PDB entry 6QL7 | X-ray diffraction, 4.60 A resolution (low resolution: residue-level contacts below are approximate; hydrogen-bond / salt-bridge calls are withheld) | chains F and L of the 18 polymer chains in the assembly

== Chain F ==
Molecule: Fatty acid synthase subunit alpha
From: Saccharomyces cerevisiae (strain ATCC 204508 / S288c)
Notes: EC 2.3.1.86, 1.1.1.100, 2.3.1.41
UniProtKB: P19097 (FAS2_YEAST); residue numbers follow UniProt; this construct covers 1-1887
Sequence (1887 residues; numbered 1 to 1887; the number before each row is that of its first residue):
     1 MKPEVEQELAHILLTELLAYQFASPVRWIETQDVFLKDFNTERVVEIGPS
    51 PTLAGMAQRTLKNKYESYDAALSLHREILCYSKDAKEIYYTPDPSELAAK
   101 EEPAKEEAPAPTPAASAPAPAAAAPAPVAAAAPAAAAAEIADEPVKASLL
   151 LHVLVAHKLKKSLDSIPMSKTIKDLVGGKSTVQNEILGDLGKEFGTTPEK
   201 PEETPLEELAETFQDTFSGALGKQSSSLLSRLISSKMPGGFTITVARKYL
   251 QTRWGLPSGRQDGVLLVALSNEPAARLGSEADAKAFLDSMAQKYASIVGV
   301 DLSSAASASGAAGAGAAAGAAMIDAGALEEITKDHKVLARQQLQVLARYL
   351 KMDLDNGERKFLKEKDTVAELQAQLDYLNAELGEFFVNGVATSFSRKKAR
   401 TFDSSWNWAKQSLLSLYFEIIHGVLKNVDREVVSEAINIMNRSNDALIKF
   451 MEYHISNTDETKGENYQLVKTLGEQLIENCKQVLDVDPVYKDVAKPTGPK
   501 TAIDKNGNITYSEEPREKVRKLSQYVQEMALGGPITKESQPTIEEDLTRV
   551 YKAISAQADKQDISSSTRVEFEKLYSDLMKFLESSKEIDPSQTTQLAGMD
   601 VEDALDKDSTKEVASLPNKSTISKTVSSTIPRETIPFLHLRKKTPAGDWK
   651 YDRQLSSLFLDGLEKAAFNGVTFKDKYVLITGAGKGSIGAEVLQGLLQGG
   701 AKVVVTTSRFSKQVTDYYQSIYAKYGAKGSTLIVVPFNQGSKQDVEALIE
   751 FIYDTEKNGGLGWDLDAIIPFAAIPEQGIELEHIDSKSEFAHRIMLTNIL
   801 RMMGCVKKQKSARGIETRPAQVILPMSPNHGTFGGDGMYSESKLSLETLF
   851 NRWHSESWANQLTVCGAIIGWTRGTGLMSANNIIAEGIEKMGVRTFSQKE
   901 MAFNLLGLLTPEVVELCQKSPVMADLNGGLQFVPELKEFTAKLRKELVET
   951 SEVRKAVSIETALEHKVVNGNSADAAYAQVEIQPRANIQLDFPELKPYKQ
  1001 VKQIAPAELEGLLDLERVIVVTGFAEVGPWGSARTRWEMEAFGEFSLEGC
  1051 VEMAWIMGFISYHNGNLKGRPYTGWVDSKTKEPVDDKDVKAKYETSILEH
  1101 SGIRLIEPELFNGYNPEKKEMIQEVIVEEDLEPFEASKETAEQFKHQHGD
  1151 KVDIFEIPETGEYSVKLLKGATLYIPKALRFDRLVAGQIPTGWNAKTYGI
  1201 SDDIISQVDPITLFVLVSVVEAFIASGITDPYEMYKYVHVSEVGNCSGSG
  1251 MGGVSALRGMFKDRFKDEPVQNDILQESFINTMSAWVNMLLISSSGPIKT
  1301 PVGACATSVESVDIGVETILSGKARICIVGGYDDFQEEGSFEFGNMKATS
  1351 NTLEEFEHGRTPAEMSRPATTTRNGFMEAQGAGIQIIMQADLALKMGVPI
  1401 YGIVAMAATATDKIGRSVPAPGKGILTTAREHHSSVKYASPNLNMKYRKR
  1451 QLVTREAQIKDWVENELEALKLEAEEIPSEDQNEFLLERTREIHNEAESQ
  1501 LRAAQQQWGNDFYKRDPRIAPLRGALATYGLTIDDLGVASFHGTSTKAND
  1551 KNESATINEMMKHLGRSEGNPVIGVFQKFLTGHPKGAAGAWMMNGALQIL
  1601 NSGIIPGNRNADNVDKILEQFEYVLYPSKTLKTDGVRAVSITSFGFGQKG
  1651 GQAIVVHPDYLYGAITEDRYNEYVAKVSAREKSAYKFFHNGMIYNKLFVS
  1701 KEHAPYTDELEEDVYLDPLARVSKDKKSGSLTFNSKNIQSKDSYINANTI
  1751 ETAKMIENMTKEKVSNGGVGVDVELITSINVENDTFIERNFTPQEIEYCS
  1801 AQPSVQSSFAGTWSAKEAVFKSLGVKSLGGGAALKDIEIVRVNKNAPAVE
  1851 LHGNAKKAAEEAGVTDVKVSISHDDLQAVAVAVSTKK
Not modelled in the structure: 96-139, 303-327, 542-598, 1887
UniProt features mapped onto this chain:
  - active site (For beta-ketoacyl synthase activity): Cys1305, His1542, His1583
  - binding site (acetyl-CoA): Asp1772 to Glu1774, Tyr1798, Ser1808, Glu1817 to Ser1827, Arg1841 to Lys1844, Ile1871 to His1873
  - binding site (Mg(2+)): Asp1772, Val1773, Glu1774, Ser1872, His1873
  - modified residue: Ser50 (Phosphoserine), Ser180 (O-(pantetheine 4'-phosphoryl)serine), Ser523 (Phosphoserine), Ser958 (Phosphoserine), Ser1440 (Phosphoserine)
  - cross-link: Lys37 (Glycyl lysine isopeptide (Lys-Gly) (interchain with G-Cter in ubiquitin))
  - mutagenesis: Gly1250 (G1250S: Cerulenin-resistance), Val1769 (V1769D: Does not affect oligomerization; when associated with S-1771 and L-1773 or S-1771; L-1773; S-1879 and E-1881), Gly1770 (G1770D: Loss of transferase activity), Val1771 (V1771S: Does not affect oligomerization but lacks transferase activity; when associated with D-1769 and L-1773 or D-1769; L-1773; S-1879 and E-1881), Asp1772 (D1772S: Loss of transferase activity; when associated with S-1774), Val1773 (V1773L: Does not affect oligomerization but lacks transferase activity; when associated with D-1769 and S-1771 or D-1769; S-1771; S-1879 and E-1881), Glu1774 (E1774S: Loss of transferase activity; when associated with S-1772), Arg1841 (R1841A: Loss off transferase activity), Val1879 (V1879S: Does not affect oligomerization but lacks transferase activity; when associated with D-1769; S-1771; L-1773 and E-1881), Val1881 (V1881E: Does not affect oligomerization but lacks transferase activity; when associated with D-1769; S-1771; L-1773 and S-1879)

== Chain L ==
Molecule: Fatty acid synthase subunit beta
From: Saccharomyces cerevisiae (strain ATCC 204508 / S288c)
Notes: EC 2.3.1.86, 4.2.1.59, 1.3.1.9, 2.3.1.38, 2.3.1.39, 3.1.2.14
UniProtKB: P07149 (FAS1_YEAST); residues 1-2051 here = UniProt positions 1-2051
Sequence (2051 residues; row label = number of the first residue in the row):
     1 MDAYSTRPLTLSHGSLEHVLLVPTASFFIASQLQEQFNKILPEPTEGFAA
    51 DDEPTTPAELVGKFLGYVSSLVEPSKVGQFDQVLNLCLTEFENCYLEGND
   101 IHALAAKLLQENDTTLVKTKELIKNYITARIMAKRPFDKKSNSALFRAVG
   151 EGNAQLVAIFGGQGNTDDYFEELRDLYQTYHVLVGDLIKFSAETLSELIR
   201 TTLDAEKVFTQGLNILEWLENPSNTPDKDYLLSIPISCPLIGVIQLAHYV
   251 VTAKLLGFTPGELRSYLKGATGHSQGLVTAVAIAETDSWESFFVSVRKAI
   301 TVLFFIGVRCYEAYPNTSLPPSILEDSLENNEGVPSPMLSISNLTQEQVQ
   351 DYVNKTNSHLPAGKQVEISLVNGAKNLVVSGPPQSLYGLNLTLRKAKAPS
   401 GLDQSRIPFSERKLKFSNRFLPVASPFHSHLLVPASDLINKDLVKNNVSF
   451 NAKDIQIPVYDTFDGSDLRVLSGSISERIVDCIIRLPVKWETTTQFKATH
   501 ILDFGPGGASGLGVLTHRNKDGTGVRVIVAGTLDINPDDDYGFKQEIFDV
   551 TSNGLKKNPNWLEEYHPKLIKNKSGKIFVETKFSKLIGRPPLLVPGMTPC
   601 TVSPDFVAATTNAGYTIELAGGGYFSAAGMTAAIDSVVSQIEKGSTFGIN
   651 LIYVNPFMLQWGIPLIKELRSKGYPIQFLTIGAGVPSLEVASEYIETLGL
   701 KYLGLKPGSIDAISQVINIAKAHPNFPIALQWTGGRGGGHHSFEDAHTPM
   751 LQMYSKIRRHPNIMLIFGSGFGSADDTYPYLTGEWSTKFDYPPMPFDGFL
   801 FGSRVMIAKEVKTSPDAKKCIAACTGVPDDKWEQTYKKPTGGIVTVRSEM
   851 GEPIHKIATRGVMLWKEFDETIFNLPKNKLVPTLEAKRDYIISRLNADFQ
   901 KPWFATVNGQARDLATMTYEEVAKRLVELMFIRSTNSWFDVTWRTFTGDF
   951 LRRVEERFTKSKTLSLIQSYSLLDKPDEAIEKVFNAYPAAREQFLNAQDI
  1001 DHFLSMCQNPMQKPVPFVPVLDRRFEIFFKKDSLWQSEHLEAVVDQDVQR
  1051 TCILHGPVAAQFTKVIDEPIKSIMDGIHDGHIKKLLHQYYGDDESKIPAV
  1101 EYFGGESPVDVQSQVDSSSVSEDSAVFKATSSTDEESWFKALAGSEINWR
  1151 HASFLCSFITQDKMFVSNPIRKVFKPSQGMVVEISNGNTSSKTVVTLSEP
  1201 VQGELKPTVILKLLKENIIQMEMIENRTMDGKPVSLPLLYNFNPDNGFAP
  1251 ISEVMEDRNQRIKEMYWKLWIDEPFNLDFDPRDVIKGKDFEITAKEVYDF
  1301 THAVGNNCEDFVSRPDRTMLAPMDFAIVVGWRAIIKAIFPNTVDGDLLKL
  1351 VHLSNGYKMIPGAKPLQVGDVVSTTAVIESVVNQPTGKIVDVVGTLSRNG
  1401 KPVMEVTSSFFYRGNYTDFENTFQKTVEPVYQMHIKTSKDIAVLRSKEWF
  1451 QLDDEDFDLLNKTLTFETETEVTFKNANIFSSVKCFGPIKVELPTKETVE
  1501 IGIVDYEAGASHGNPVVDFLKRNGSTLEQKVNLENPIPIAVLDSYTPSTN
  1551 EPYARVSGDLNPIHVSRHFASYANLPGTITHGMFSSASVRALIENWAADS
  1601 VSSRVRGYTCQFVDMVLPNTALKTSIQHVGMINGRKLIKFETRNEDDVVV
  1651 LTGEAEIEQPVTTFVFTGQGSQEQGMGMDLYKTSKAAQDVWNRADNHFKD
  1701 TYGFSILDIVINNPVNLTIHFGGEKGKRIRENYSAMIFETIVDGKLKTEK
  1751 IFKEINEHSTSYTFRSEKGLLSATQFTQPALTLMEKAAFEDLKSKGLIPA
  1801 DATFAGHSLGEYAALASLADVMSIESLVEVVFYRGMTMQVAVPRDELGRS
  1851 NYGMIAINPGRVAASFSQEALQYVVERVGKRTGWLVEIVNYNVENQQYVA
  1901 AGDLRALDTVTNVLNFIKLQKIDIIELQKSLSLEEVEGHLFEIIDEASKK
  1951 SAVKPRPLKLERGFACIPLVGISVPFHSTYLMNGVKPFKSFLKKNIIKEN
  2001 VKVARLAGKYIPNLTAKPFQVTKEYFQDVYDLTGSEPIKEIIDNWEKYEQ
  2051 S
Not modelled in the structure: 1-4, 1111-1120, 2051
UniProt features mapped onto this chain:
  - active site: Ser274 (For acetyltransferase activity), Ser1808 (For malonyltransferase activity)
  - modified residue: Met1 (N-acetylmethionine), Thr733 (Phosphothreonine), Ser1121 (Phosphoserine)
  - cross-link: Lys1364 (Glycyl lysine isopeptide (Lys-Gly) (interchain with G-Cter in ubiquitin))

== Chain F / chain L interface ==
Residue-residue contacts (54; chain F residue first):
  Phe22(F) - His1977(L)
  Ala23(F) - His1977(L)
  Ala23(F) - Ser1978(L)
  Ala23(F) - Leu1981(L)
  Ala23(F) - Met1982(L)
  Ser24(F) - His1977(L)
  Pro25(F) - Ile1888(L)
  Pro25(F) - Val1889(L)
  Pro25(F) - His1977(L)
  Pro25(F) - Asn2013(L)
  Val26(F) - Val1889(L)
  Val26(F) - Asn1890(L)
  Val26(F) - Tyr1891(L)
  Arg27(F) - Tyr1891(L)
  Arg27(F) - Asn2013(L)
  Arg27(F) - Ala2016(L)
  Trp28(F) - Tyr1891(L)
  Trp28(F) - Asn1892(L)
  Ile29(F) - Tyr1891(L)
  Ile29(F) - Asn1892(L)
  Glu30(F) - Ala2016(L)
  Thr31(F) - Ala2016(L)
  Glu42(F) - Val1661(L)
  Arg43(F) - Val1661(L)
  Arg43(F) - Thr1662(L)
  Arg43(F) - Thr1663(L)
  Val44(F) - Thr1663(L)
  Val45(F) - Thr1663(L)
  Val45(F) - Phe1664(L)
  Val45(F) - Val1665(L)
  Glu46(F) - Val1665(L)
  Ile47(F) - Val1665(L)
  Ile47(F) - Phe1666(L)
  Ile47(F) - Thr1667(L)
  Gly48(F) - Thr1667(L)
  Ser50(F) - Ser1671(L)
  Val967(F) - His1512(L)
  Val967(F) - Gly1513(L)
  Val968(F) - Ser1511(L)
  Val968(F) - His1512(L)
  Gly970(F) - His1512(L)
  Val980(F) - Leu964(L)
  Val980(F) - Ser965(L)
  Ile982(F) - Thr963(L)
  Gln983(F) - Glu956(L)
  Pro984(F) - Glu956(L)
  Pro984(F) - Thr959(L)
  Pro984(F) - Lys960(L)
  Pro984(F) - Ser961(L)
  Arg985(F) - Glu956(L)
  Arg985(F) - Arg957(L)
  Asn987(F) - Arg957(L)
  Lys1682(F) - Phe994(L)
  Asn1690(F) - Ala997(L)
Other interface residues (no listed pair), chain F (46 interface residues in all): Met1, Lys2, Pro3, Val5, His11, Leu17, Ala19, Gln21, Asn40, Thr41, Pro49, Val953, Glu964, Asn969, Glu981, Thr1073, His1689
Other interface residues (no listed pair), chain L (46 interface residues in all): Lys962, His1002, Lys1439, Thr1495, Pro1515, Pro1660, Phe1976, Thr1979, Val1985, Lys1989, Lys1998, Leu2014, Lys2047, Tyr2048

== Summary ==
The chain F/chain L interface involves 46 residues from each chain. Curated annotation (UniProt) lists 3
active-site residues, 23 acetyl-CoA-binding residues, 5 Mg2+-binding residues and 10 mutagenesis sites on
chain F.
Here chain F is Fatty acid synthase subunit alpha and chain L is Fatty acid synthase subunit beta, both from
Saccharomyces cerevisiae (strain ATCC 204508 / S288c). Entry 6QL7 (Structure of fatty acid synthase complex
with bound gamma subunit from Saccharomyces cerevisiae at 4.6 angstrom) was determined by X-ray diffraction,
deposited together with 6QL5, 6QL6 and 6QL9.
